Entry 6DCE (X-ray diffraction, 1.56 A resolution); this record covers chain A.

# Chain A
Molecule: RB1-inducible coiled-coil protein 1
Source organism: Homo sapiens
UniProtKB: Q8TDY2 (RBCC1_HUMAN); numbering as in UniProt (aligned over 1494-1594)
Sequence (101 residues; row label = number of the first residue in the row):
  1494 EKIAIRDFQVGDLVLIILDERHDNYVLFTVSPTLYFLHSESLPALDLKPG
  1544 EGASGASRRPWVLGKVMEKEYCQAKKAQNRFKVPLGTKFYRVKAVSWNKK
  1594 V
Not modelled in the structure: 1544-1549, 1592-1594
Modified positions: Mse1560 (selenomethionine; parent Met)
Swiss-Prot annotation at these positions:
  - natural variant: Arg1514 (R1514C: In a breast cancer sample)
Reported in the primary citation:
  - binding site for sulfate ion: Ser1532, Lys1569, Arg1573, Arg1584
  - conformationally variable residues (side-chain flip): Arg1573
  - contacts within the chain: Phe1529-Phe1574 (pi stacking), Phe1529-Phe1582 (pi stacking), Phe1574-Phe1582 (pi stacking)
  - mutagenesis - R1573D: decreased binding to 4P
  - mutagenesis - F1574A: unchanged binding to p62-ubiquitin condensates
  - mutagenesis - R1573D, F1574W: decreased binding to p62
  - mutagenesis - N1517F: decreased binding to p62 FIR
  - mutagenesis - F1574A, R1584A: abolished binding to p62 FIR
  - mutagenesis - R1584A: abolished binding to p62-ubiquitin condensates

# Summary
From the paper: a binding site for sulfate ion at Ser1532, Lys1569 and Arg1573 among others; R1573D and F1574W
reduce binding to p62; 5 substitutions were tested in all.
Chain A is RB1-inducible coiled-coil protein 1 (Homo sapiens); the structure, X-ray structure of FIP200 claw
domain, was determined by X-ray diffraction, deposited together with 6GMA.
